Entry 6MQR (X-ray diffraction, 2.45 A resolution); this record covers chains H and A of the 3 polymer chains in the assembly.

== Chain H ==
Protein: antibody 0PV-A.01 Fab heavy chain
Source organism: Macaca mulatta
Notes: antibody fragment or engineered binder
Amino-acid sequence (228 residues; numbered 1 to 217 plus 11 insertion-coded residues; the number before each row is that of its first residue; a row labelled like 31A-31B holds insertion residues (31A, then the next letters in order)):
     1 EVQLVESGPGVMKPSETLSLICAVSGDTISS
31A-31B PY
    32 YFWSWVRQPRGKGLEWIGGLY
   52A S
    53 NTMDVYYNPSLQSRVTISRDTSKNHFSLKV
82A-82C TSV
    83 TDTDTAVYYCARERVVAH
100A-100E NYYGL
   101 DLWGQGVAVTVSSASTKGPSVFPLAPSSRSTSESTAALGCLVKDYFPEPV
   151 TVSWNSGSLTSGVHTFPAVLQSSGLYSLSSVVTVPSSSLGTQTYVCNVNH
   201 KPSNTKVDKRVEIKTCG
Disordered / not traced: 217
Disulfide bonds: Cys22-Cys92, Cys140-Cys196

== Chain A ==
Protein: HIV fusion peptide residue 512-519
Amino-acid sequence (8 residues; each row starts with the number of its first residue):
   512 AVGIGAVF

== How chain H and chain A interact ==
Contacting residue pairs (15):
  Tyr31B(H) - Phe519(A)  hydrophobic
  Phe33(H) - Gly514(A)
  Tyr52(H) - Val513(A)
  Tyr52(H) - Gly514(A)  hydrogen bond (side chain-backbone)
  Tyr52(H) - Ala517(A)
  Tyr52(H) - Phe519(A)  hydrophobic
  Asn53(H) - Phe519(A)
  Glu95(H) - Ile515(A)
  Arg96(H) - Ile515(A)
  Val97(H) - Gly514(A)
  Val97(H) - Ile515(A)
  Val97(H) - Ala517(A)
  Val98(H) - Ile515(A)  hydrogen bond (backbone-backbone)
  His100(H) - Val518(A)
  His100(H) - Phe519(A)  hydrogen bond (side chain-backbone)
Interface residues without a listed pair, chain H (10 interface residues in all): Ala99

== Summary ==
The interface between chain H and chain A involves 10 residues on one side and 6 on the other, with 3 hydrogen
bonds. Among the polar pairs are Tyr52(H)-Gly514(A), His100(H)-Phe519(A) and Val98(H)-Ile515(A).
Chain H is antibody 0PV-A.01 Fab heavy chain (Macaca mulatta) and chain A is HIV fusion peptide residue
512-519; the structure, Vaccine-elicited NHP FP-targeting neutralizing antibody 0PV-a.01 in complex with FP
(residue 512-519), was determined by X-ray diffraction together with 6MPH, 6MQC, 6MQE, 6MQM, 6N16, 6N1V and 4
further entries from the same study.
